Entry 5H2B (X-ray diffraction, 2.00 A resolution); this record covers chains A and B.

Chain A:
Protein: G196 antibody Heavy chain
Organism: Mus musculus
Notes: antibody fragment or engineered binder
Chain sequence (218 residues; numbered 0 to 217; the number before each row is that of its first residue; numbering starts at 0):
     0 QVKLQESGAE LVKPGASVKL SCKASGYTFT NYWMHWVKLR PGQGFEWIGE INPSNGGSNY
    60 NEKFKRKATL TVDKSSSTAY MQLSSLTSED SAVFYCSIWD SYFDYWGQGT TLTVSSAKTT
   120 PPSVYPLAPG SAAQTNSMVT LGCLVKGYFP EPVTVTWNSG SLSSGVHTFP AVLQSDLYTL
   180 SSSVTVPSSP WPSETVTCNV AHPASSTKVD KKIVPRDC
Unresolved in the structure: 216-217
Disulfide bonds: C21-C95, C142-C197
From the paper describing this entry:
  - contacts within the chain: W32-W98 (hydrophobic contact), H34-W98 (pi stacking), W98-F102 (hydrophobic contact)

Chain B:
Protein: G196 antibody Light chain
Organism: Mus musculus
Notes: antibody fragment or engineered binder
Chain sequence (214 residues; row label = number of the first residue in the row):
     1 NIVMTQSPKS MSMSVGERVT LTCKASENVV TYVSWYQQKP EQSPKLLIYG ASNRYTGVPD
    61 RFTGSGSATD FTLTISSVQA EDLADYHCGQ GYSYPYTFGG GTKLEIKRAD AAPTVSIFPP
   121 SSEQLTSGGA SVVCFLNNFY PKDINVKWKI DGSERQNGVL NSWTDQDSKD STYSMSSTLT
   181 LTKDEYERHN SYTCEATHKT STSPIVKSFN RNEC
Unresolved in the structure: 212-214
Disulfide bonds: C23-C88, C134-C194

Chain A / chain B interface:
Contacting residue pairs (55; chain A residue first):
  L38(A) - Q38(B)
  G43(A) - G99(B)
  F44(A) - Q38(B)
  F44(A) - P44(B)  hydrophobic
  F44(A) - H87(B)
  F44(A) - F98(B)
  W46(A) - Y94(B)  hydrophobic
  W46(A) - P95(B)  hydrophobic
  W46(A) - Y96(B)
  E49(A) - Y94(B)  hydrogen bond
  N58(A) - Y94(B)  hydrogen bond
  N60(A) - P95(B)
  W98(A) - Y36(B)
  W98(A) - F98(B)  hydrophobic
  S100(A) - Y49(B)
  S100(A) - Y55(B)
  Y101(A) - Y55(B)
  F102(A) - Y55(B)
  D103(A) - Y36(B)  hydrogen bond
  D103(A) - L46(B)
  D103(A) - Y55(B)  hydrogen bond (backbone-side chain)
  W105(A) - Y36(B)
  W105(A) - P44(B)  hydrophobic
  G106(A) - S43(B)
  Y124(A) - S121(B)
  Y124(A) - Q124(B)
  P125(A) - S121(B)
  P125(A) - E123(B)
  L126(A) - F118(B)
  L126(A) - F135(B)  hydrophobic
  A127(A) - F118(B)
  A127(A) - P119(B)
  P128(A) - F118(B)
  P128(A) - P119(B)
  T139(A) - F118(B)
  L143(A) - S131(B)
  L143(A) - V133(B)  hydrophobic
  H166(A) - N137(B)
  H166(A) - N138(B)  hydrogen bond
  H166(A) - S174(B)  hydrogen bond
  F168(A) - F135(B)  hydrophobic
  F168(A) - N137(B)
  F168(A) - S162(B)
  F168(A) - S174(B)
  F168(A) - M175(B)
  F168(A) - S176(B)
  P169(A) - S162(B)  hydrogen bond (backbone-side chain)
  P169(A) - W163(B)
  Q173(A) - L160(B)
  S180(A) - F135(B)
  S180(A) - S176(B)  hydrogen bond
  S181(A) - F135(B)
  S182(A) - F135(B)
  S182(A) - N137(B)  hydrogen bond
  K210(A) - E123(B)  salt bridge
Other interface residues (no listed pair), chain A (39 interface residues in all): H34, Q42, Y94, D99, Q133, T134, L140, G141, K145, T167
Other interface residues (no listed pair), chain B (39 interface residues in all): E41, T56, G100, S116, I117, S127, T164, T178, T180, K207

In short:
Chain A and chain B each contribute 39 residues to their interface, with 9 hydrogen bonds and 1 salt bridge.
Among the polar pairs are K210(A)-E123(B), E49(A)-Y94(B) and N58(A)-Y94(B). The paper reports contacts within
the chain involving W32(A), W98(A) and H34(A) among others.
Chain A is G196 antibody Heavy chain and chain B is G196 antibody Light chain, both from Mus musculus; the
structure, Structure of a novel antibody G196, was determined by X-ray diffraction.
